3OH3 - chain A; structure by X-ray diffraction, 2.03 A resolution.

[Chain A]
Molecule: UDP-sugar pyrophosphorylase
Organism: Leishmania major
Notes: EC 2.7.7.64
UniProtKB: D3G6S4 (D3G6S4_LEIMA); residue numbers follow UniProt; this construct covers 1-629
Chain sequence (641 residues; each row starts with the number of its first residue):
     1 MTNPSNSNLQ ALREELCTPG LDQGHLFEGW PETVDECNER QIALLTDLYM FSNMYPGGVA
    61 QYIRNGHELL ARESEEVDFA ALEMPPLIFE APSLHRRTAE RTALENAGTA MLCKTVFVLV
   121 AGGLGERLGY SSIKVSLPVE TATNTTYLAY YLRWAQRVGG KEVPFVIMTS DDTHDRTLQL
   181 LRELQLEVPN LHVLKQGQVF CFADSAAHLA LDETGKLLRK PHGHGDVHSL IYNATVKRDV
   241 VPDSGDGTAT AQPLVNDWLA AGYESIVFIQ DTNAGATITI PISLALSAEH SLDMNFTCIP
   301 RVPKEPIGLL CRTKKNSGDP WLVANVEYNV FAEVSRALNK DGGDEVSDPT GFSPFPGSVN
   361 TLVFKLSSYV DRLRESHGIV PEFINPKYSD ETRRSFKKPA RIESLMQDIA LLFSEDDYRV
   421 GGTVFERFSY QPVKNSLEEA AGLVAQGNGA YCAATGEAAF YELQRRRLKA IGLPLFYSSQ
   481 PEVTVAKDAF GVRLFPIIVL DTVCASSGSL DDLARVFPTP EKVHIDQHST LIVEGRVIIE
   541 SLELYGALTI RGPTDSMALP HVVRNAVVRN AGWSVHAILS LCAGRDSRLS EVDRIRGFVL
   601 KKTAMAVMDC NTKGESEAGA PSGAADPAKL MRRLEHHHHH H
Unresolved in the structure: 1-2, 237-250, 342-350, 611-641
Differences from the reference sequence: expression tag (630-641)
Ligand contacts: UAD ([(2R,3S,4R,5R)-5-(2,4-dioxo-3,4-dihydropyrimidin-1(2H)-yl)-3,4-dihydroxytetrahydrofuran-2-yl]methyl (2S,3R,4S,5S)-3,4,5-trihydroxytetrahydro-2H-pyran-2-yl dihydrogen diphosphate): V120, A121, G122, G123, M168, Q196, P221, H222, G223, H224, Q270, D271, P306, I307, G308, N325, E327, Y328, S358, V359, N360, L405, Q407, Y430

[Overview]
Bound to chain A: compound UAD.
Chain A is UDP-sugar pyrophosphorylase (Leishmania major); the structure, Protein structure of USP from L.
major bound to URIDINE-5'-DIPHOSPHATE -Arabinose, was determined by X-ray diffraction together with 3OGZ,
3OH0, 3OH1, 3OH2 and 3OH4 from the same study.
